1L2Q - chain A; structure by X-ray diffraction, 1.70 A resolution.

== Chain A ==
Name: monomethylamine methyltransferase
Source organism: Methanosarcina barkeri
UniProtKB: O30642 (MTMB1_METBA); residue numbers follow UniProt; this construct covers 1-458
Amino-acid sequence (459 residues; row label = number of the first residue in the row):
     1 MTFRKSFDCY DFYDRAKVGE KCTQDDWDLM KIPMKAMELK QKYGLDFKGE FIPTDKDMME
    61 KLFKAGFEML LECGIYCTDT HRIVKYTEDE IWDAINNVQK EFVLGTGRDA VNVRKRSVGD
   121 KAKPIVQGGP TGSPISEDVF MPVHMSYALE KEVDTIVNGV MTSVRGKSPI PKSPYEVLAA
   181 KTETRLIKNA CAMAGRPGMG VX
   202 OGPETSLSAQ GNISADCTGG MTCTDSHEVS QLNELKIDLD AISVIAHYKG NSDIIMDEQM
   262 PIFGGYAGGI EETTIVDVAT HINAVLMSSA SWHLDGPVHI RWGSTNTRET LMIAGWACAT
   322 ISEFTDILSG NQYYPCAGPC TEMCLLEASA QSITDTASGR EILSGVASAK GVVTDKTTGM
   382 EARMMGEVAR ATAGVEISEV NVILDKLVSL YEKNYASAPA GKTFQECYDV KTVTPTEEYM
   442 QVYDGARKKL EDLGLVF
Not modelled in the structure: 1
Modified residues: XPL (N~6~-[(3R,5R)-5-amino-3-methyl-D-prolyl]-L-lysine) at position 202
Disulfide bonds: C341-C428
Swiss-Prot annotation at these positions:
  - natural variant: A36 (A36S: In strain: NIH), T219 (T219A: In strain: NIH)

== In short ==
Chain A is monomethylamine methyltransferase (Methanosarcina barkeri); the structure, Crystal Structure of the
Methanosarcina barkeri Monomethylamine Methyltransferase (MtmB), was determined by X-ray diffraction,
deposited together with 1NTH.
